PDB entry 4ILG | X-ray diffraction, 2.10 A resolution | chains A and B of the 3 polymer chains in the assembly

[Chain A]
Protein: A1 cistron-splicing factor AAR2
Source organism: Saccharomyces cerevisiae
Reference sequence: P32357 (AAR2_YEAST); numbering as in UniProt; present here: 1-157, 171-355
Amino-acid sequence (342 residues; row label = number of the first residue in the row; note: 13 numbers in that range are skipped by the numbering (no residue carries them; nothing is unmodelled there)):
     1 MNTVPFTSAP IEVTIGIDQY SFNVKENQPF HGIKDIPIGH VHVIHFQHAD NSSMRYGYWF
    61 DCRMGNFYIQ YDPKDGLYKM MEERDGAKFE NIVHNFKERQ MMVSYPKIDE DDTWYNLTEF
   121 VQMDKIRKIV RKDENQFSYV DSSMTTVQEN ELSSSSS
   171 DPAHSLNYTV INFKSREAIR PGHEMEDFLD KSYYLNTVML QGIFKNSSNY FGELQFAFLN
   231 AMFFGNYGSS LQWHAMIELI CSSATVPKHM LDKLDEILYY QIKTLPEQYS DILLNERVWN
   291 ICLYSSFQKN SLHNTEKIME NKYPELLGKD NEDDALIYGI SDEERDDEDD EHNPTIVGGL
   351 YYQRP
Not modelled in the structure: 318-338
Construct notes: engineered mutation Ser153 (Leu in P32357), Ser154 (Lys in P32357)
Curated features (UniProtKB/Swiss-Prot):
  - region: Leu261 to Ile282 (Leucine-zipper)
  - modified residue: Ser253 (Phosphoserine), Thr274 (Phosphothreonine), Tyr328 (Phosphotyrosine), Ser331 (Phosphoserine), Thr345 (Phosphothreonine)
  - mutagenesis: Ser253 (S253A: No effect on interaction with PRP8; S253D/E: Disrupts interaction with PRP8)
Reported in the primary citation:
  - mutagenesis - R55A/I282A, R186A, M195A: unchanged binding to Pre-mRNA-splicing factor 8 (chain B)
  - post-translational modification sites: Ser253, Thr274, Thr345 (citing earlier work)
  - contacts within the chain: Arg190-His193, Arg190-Tyr203
  - mutagenesis - S253A, T274E, S331A: decreased growth
  - mutagenesis - S253A/T345A, S253E/T345E: abolished growth

[Chain B]
Protein: Pre-mRNA-splicing factor 8
Source organism: Saccharomyces cerevisiae
Notes: fragment: yPrp8 RNaseH
Reference sequence: P33334 (PRP8_YEAST); residue numbers follow UniProt; this construct covers 1836-2090
Amino-acid sequence (258 residues; numbered 1833 to 2090; the number before each row is that of its first residue):
  1833 GAMNSSNYAE LFNNDIKLFV DDTNVYRVTV HKTFEGNVAT KAINGCIFTL NPKTGHLFLK
  1893 IIHTSVWAGQ KRLSQLAKWK TAEEVSALVR SLPKEEQPKQ IIVTRKAMLD PLEVHMLDFP
  1953 NIAIRPTELR LPFSAAMSID KLSDVVMKAT EPQMVLFNIY DDWLDRISSY TAFSRLTLLL
  2013 RALKTNEESA KMILLSDPTI TIKSYHLWPS FTDEQWITIE SQMRDLILTE YGRKYNVNIS
  2073 ALTQTEIKDI ILGQNIKA
Not modelled in the structure: 1833, 2086-2090
Construct notes: expression tag (1833-1835)
Curated features (UniProtKB/Swiss-Prot):
  - mutagenesis: Asp1853 (D1853A: Alters protein folding. Severely impaired growth. Strongly reduced growth at 35 degrees Celsius; when associated with A-1854; D1853N: Reduced growth at 30 degrees Celsius ...), Asp1854 (D1854A: Reduced growth at 30 degrees Celsius. Strongly reduced growth at 16 degrees Celsius. Strongly reduced growth at 35 degrees Celsius; when associated with A-1853 ...), Thr1855 (T1855A: Reduced growth at 30 degrees Celsius. Strongly reduced growth at 16 degrees Celsius), Thr1936 (T1936A: Reduced growth at 30 degrees Celsius. Strongly reduced growth at 16 degrees Celsius), Arg1937 (R1937K: Severely impaired growth. Reduced growth at 30 degrees Celsius. Strongly reduced growth at 16 degrees Celsius)
Reported in the primary citation:
  - mutagenesis - V1946A: unchanged binding to A1 cistron-splicing factor AAR2 (chain A)

[How chain A and chain B interact]
Residue-residue contacts (51; chain A residue first):
  Lys184(A) - Leu1941(B)
  Lys184(A) - Asp1942(B)  salt bridge
  Lys184(A) - Glu1945(B)  salt bridge
  Lys184(A) - Val1946(B)
  Lys184(A) - Leu1949(B)
  Ser185(A) - Leu1949(B)
  Arg186(A) - Leu1949(B)
  Arg186(A) - Asp1950(B)  salt bridge
  Ile189(A) - Val1946(B)  hydrophobic
  Ile189(A) - Leu1949(B)  hydrophobic
  Glu194(A) - Trp1911(B)
  Glu194(A) - Val1946(B)
  Glu194(A) - His1947(B)
  Met195(A) - Gln1907(B)
  Met195(A) - Trp1911(B)  hydrophobic
  Phe198(A) - Trp1911(B)  hydrophobic
  Phe198(A) - Asp1942(B)
  Phe198(A) - Val1946(B)  hydrophobic
  Leu199(A) - Gln1907(B)
  Asp339(A) - Arg1962(B)
  Asp340(A) - Arg1937(B)
  Glu341(A) - Lys1910(B)  hydrogen bond (backbone-side chain)
  Glu341(A) - Arg1937(B)
  Glu341(A) - Lys1938(B)  hydrogen bond (side chain-backbone)
  Glu341(A) - Ala1939(B)  hydrogen bond (side chain-backbone)
  His342(A) - Ser1906(B)  hydrogen bond (backbone-side chain)
  Asn343(A) - Ser1906(B)
  Pro344(A) - Tyr1858(B)  hydrophobic
  Pro344(A) - Val1860(B)  hydrophobic
  Pro344(A) - Ser1906(B)
  Thr345(A) - Thr1855(B)  hydrogen bond (side chain-backbone)
  Thr345(A) - Tyr1858(B)  hydrogen bond (backbone-backbone)
  Thr345(A) - Arg1859(B)
  Thr345(A) - Val1860(B)  hydrogen bond (backbone-backbone)
  Ile346(A) - Val1860(B)
  Val347(A) - Arg1859(B)
  Val347(A) - Val1860(B)  hydrogen bond (backbone-backbone)
  Val347(A) - Ile1875(B)  hydrophobic
  Gly348(A) - Thr1861(B)
  Gly348(A) - Val1862(B)  hydrogen bond (backbone-backbone)
  Gly349(A) - Val1862(B)
  Leu350(A) - Val1862(B)  hydrogen bond (backbone-backbone)
  Leu350(A) - His1863(B)
  Leu350(A) - Lys1864(B)  hydrogen bond (backbone-backbone)
  Tyr351(A) - Val1862(B)  hydrophobic
  Tyr351(A) - Lys1864(B)
  Tyr352(A) - His1863(B)
  Tyr352(A) - Lys1864(B)  hydrogen bond (backbone-side chain)
  Tyr352(A) - Thr1865(B)
  Tyr352(A) - Phe1866(B)
  Arg354(A) - Phe1866(B)
Interface residues without a listed pair, chain A (24 interface residues in all): Gln353
Interface residues without a listed pair, chain B (28 interface residues in all): Asn1856, Leu1908
From the paper, about this interface:
  - pairs named by the authors: Arg186(A)-Asp1950(B) (salt bridge), Arg186(A)-Val1946(B) (water-mediated contact), Met195(A)-Trp1911(B), Phe198(A)-Trp1911(B), Phe198(A)-Val1946(B), Leu199(A)-Trp1911(B), Pro344(A)-Tyr1858(B) (hydrophobic contact), Pro344(A)-Val1860(B) (hydrophobic contact), Pro344(A)-Ser1906(B), Thr345(A)-Thr1855(B) (hydrophobic contact), Thr345(A)-Arg1937(B) (water-mediated contact), Ile346(A)-Val1860(B) (hydrophobic contact), Ile346(A)-Val1862(B) (hydrophobic contact), Val347(A)-Ile1875(B) (hydrophobic contact), Val347(A)-Val1860(B) (hydrophobic contact), Tyr351(A)-Val1862(B) (hydrophobic contact), Arg354(A)-Phe1866(B) (cation-pi contact)
  - hot spots on chain A (mutagenesis) - T345E: decreased binding to CTF
  - interface residues, chain B: Thr1861(B)
  - hot spots on chain B (mutagenesis) - W1911A: decreased binding to A1 cistron-splicing factor AAR2 (chain A)
  - hot spots on chain B (mutagenesis) - W1911A: abolished binding to Aar2p

[Overview]
Chain A and chain B form an interface of 24 and 28 residues respectively; the contacts include 12 hydrogen
bonds and 3 salt bridges. Polar contacts include Lys184(A)-Asp1942(B), Lys184(A)-Glu1945(B) and
Arg186(A)-Asp1950(B). The authors report a salt bridge between Arg186(A) and Asp1950(B); water-mediated
contacts between Arg186(A) and Val1946(B) and Thr345(A) and Arg1937(B); contacts between Met195(A) and
Trp1911(B), Phe198(A) and Trp1911(B) and Phe198(A) and Val1946(B) among others. The paper reports that S253A,
T274E and S331A of chain A reduce growth; the interface residue Thr1861(B); 11 substitutions were tested in
all.
Chain A is A1 cistron-splicing factor AAR2 and chain B is Pre-mRNA-splicing factor 8, both from Saccharomyces
cerevisiae; the structure, Crystal structure of Aar2p in complex with the Prp8p RNaseH and Jab1/MPN domains,
was determined by X-ray diffraction (same publication as 4ILI and 4ILJ).
